Entry 2WJK (X-ray diffraction, 2.30 A resolution); this record covers chain A.

# Chain A
Protein: Bacteriorhodopsin
Source organism: Halobacterium salinarum
Notes: engineered mutation(s): E204D
Reference sequence: P02945 (BACR_HALSA); residues 1-249 here correspond to UniProt positions 14-262 (UniProt number = residue number + 13)
Amino-acid sequence (249 residues; each row starts with the number of its first residue):
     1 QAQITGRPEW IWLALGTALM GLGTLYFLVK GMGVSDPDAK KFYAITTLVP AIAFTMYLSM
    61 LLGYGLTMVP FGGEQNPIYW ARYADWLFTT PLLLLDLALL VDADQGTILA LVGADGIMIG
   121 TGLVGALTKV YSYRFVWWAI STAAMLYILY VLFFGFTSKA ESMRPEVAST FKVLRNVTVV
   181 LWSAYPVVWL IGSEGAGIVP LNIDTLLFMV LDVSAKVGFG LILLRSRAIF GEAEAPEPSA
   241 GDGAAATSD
Unresolved in the structure: 1-4, 34-37, 72-74, 156-165, 232-249
Sequence notes: conflict D204 (Glu217 in P02945)
Glycans and other covalent adducts: retinal (RET) linked to K216
Residues lining bound ligands:
  - lipid fragment (LI1; 1-[2,6,10.14-tetramethyl-hexadecan-16-yl]-2-[2,10,14-trimethylhexadecan-16-yl]glycerol): G21, T24, L25, L28, Y43, A44, T47, L48, A51, F54, A110, A114, I117, I140, A143, A144, Y147
  - retinal (RET): Y83, W86, T89, T90, L93, M118, I119, G122, W138, S141, T142, M145, W182, Y185, P186, W189, F208, D212, A215
Curated features (UniProtKB/Swiss-Prot):
  - site: D85 (Primary proton acceptor)
  - modified residue: Q1 (Pyrrolidone carboxylic acid), K216 (N6-(retinylidene)lysine)
Reported in the primary citation:
  - conformationally variable residues (side-chain flip): R82

# Summary
Bound to chain A: lipid fragment. Retinal is covalently linked to K216. The paper reports conformational
variability at R82.
Chain A is Bacteriorhodopsin (Halobacterium salinarum); the structure, Bacteriorhodopsin mutant E204D, was
determined by X-ray diffraction together with 2WJL from the same study.
